PDB entry 6Y4N | X-ray diffraction, 2.85 A resolution | chains B and F of the 6 polymer chains in the assembly

Chain B:
Molecule: Tubulin beta chain
Organism: Sus scrofa
UniProt: P02554 (TBB_PIG); numbering as in UniProt (aligned over 1-445)
Chain sequence (445 residues; each row starts with the number of its first residue):
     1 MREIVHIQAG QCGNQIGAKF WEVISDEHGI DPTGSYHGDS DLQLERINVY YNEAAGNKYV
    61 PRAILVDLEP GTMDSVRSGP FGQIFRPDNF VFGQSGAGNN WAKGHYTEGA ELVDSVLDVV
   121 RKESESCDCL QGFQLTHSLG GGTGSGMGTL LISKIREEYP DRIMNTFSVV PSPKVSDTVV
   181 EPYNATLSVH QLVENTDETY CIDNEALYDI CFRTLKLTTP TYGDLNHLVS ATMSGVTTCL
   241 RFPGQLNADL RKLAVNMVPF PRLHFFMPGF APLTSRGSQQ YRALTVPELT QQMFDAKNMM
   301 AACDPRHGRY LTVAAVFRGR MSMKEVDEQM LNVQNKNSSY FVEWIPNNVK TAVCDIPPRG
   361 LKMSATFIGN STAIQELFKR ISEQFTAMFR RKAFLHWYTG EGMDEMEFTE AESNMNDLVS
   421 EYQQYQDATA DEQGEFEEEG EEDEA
Disordered / not traced: 432-445
UniProt features mapped onto this chain:
  - motif: M1 to I4 (MREI motif)
  - binding site (GTP): Q11, E69, S138, G142, T143, G144, N204, N226
  - binding site (Mg(2+)): E69
  - modified residue: S40 (Phosphoserine), K58 (N6-acetyllysine), S172 (Phosphoserine), T285 (Phosphothreonine), T290 (Phosphothreonine), R318 (Omega-N-methylarginine), E438 (5-glutamyl polyglutamate)
  - cross-link (Glycyl lysine isopeptide (Lys-Gly)): K58 (interchain with G-Cter in ubiquitin), K324 (interchain with G-Cter in ubiquitin)
  - natural variant: H37 (H37V: In 2nd form), N48 (N48S: In 2nd form), A55 to N57 (sequence variant, change not given here; In 2nd form), S275 (S275A: In 2nd form)
Small-molecule neighbours:
  - GDP (guanosine-5'-diphosphate): A9, G10, Q11, C12, Q15, I16, D67, N99, S138, G140, G141, G142, T143, G144, S145, V169, P171, V175, S176, E181, N204, L207, Y222, L225, N226
  - (2R)-1-methylpiperidine-2-carboxylic acid / O9K / O9N / benzyl hydrogen carbonate / valine: Q11, Q15, P173, K174, V175, S176, D177, Y208, T219, P220, T221, Y222, G223, L225, N226

Chain F:
Molecule: Tubulin-Tyrosine Ligase
Organism: Gallus gallus
UniProt: E1BQ43 (E1BQ43_CHICK); numbering as in UniProt (aligned over 1-378)
Chain sequence (384 residues; each row starts with the number of its first residue):
     1 MYTFVVRDEN SSVYAEVSRL LLATGQWKRL RKDNPRFNLM LGERNRLPFG RLGHEPGLVQ
    61 LVNYYRGADK LCRKASLVKL IKTSPELSES CTWFPESYVI YPTNLKTPVA PAQNGIRHLI
   121 NNTRTDEREV FLAAYNRRRE GREGNVWIAK SSAGAKGEGI LISSEASELL DFIDEQGQVH
   181 VIQKYLEKPL LLEPGHRKFD IRSWVLVDHL YNIYLYREGV LRTSSEPYNS ANFQDKTCHL
   241 TNHCIQKEYS KNYGRYEEGN EMFFEEFNQY LMDALNTTLE NSILLQIKHI IRSCLMCIEP
   301 AISTKHLHYQ SFQLFGFDFM VDEELKVWLI EVNGAPACAQ KLYAELCQGI VDVAISSVFP
   361 LADTGQKTSQ PTSIFIKLHH HHHH
Disordered / not traced: 105-124, 151-157, 364-371, 382-384
Sequence notes: expression tag (379-384)
Bound ions: Mg2+: E331 (together with AMP-PCP)
Small-molecule neighbours: AMP-PCP (ACP; phosphomethylphosphonic acid adenylate ester): K74, I148, K150, I160, Q183, K184, Y185, L186, K198, D200, R202, R222, H239, L240, T241, N242, D318, M320, I330, E331, N333

How chain B and chain F interact:
Contacting residue pairs (13; chain B residue first):
  R309(B) with R31(F)
  L331(B) with P56(F); G57(F)
  Q334(B) with R36(F), hydrogen bond
  N335(B) with R36(F), hydrogen bond; P56(F); G57(F); L58(F)
  S338(B) with L30(F); N34(F), hydrogen bond
  S339(B) with K28(F), hydrogen bond; R31(F)
  E343(B) with R31(F), salt bridge
Also at the interface, not in a pair above, chain B (11 interface residues in all): K336, N347, A430, D431
Also at the interface, not in a pair above, chain F (10 interface residues in all): T3, D33

Summary:
The interface between chain B and chain F involves 11 residues on one side and 10 on the other; the contacts
include 4 hydrogen bonds and 1 salt bridge. Among the polar pairs are E343(B)-R31(F), Q334(B)-R36(F) and
N335(B)-R36(F).
Here chain B is Tubulin beta chain (Sus scrofa) and chain F is Tubulin-Tyrosine Ligase (Gallus gallus). Entry
6Y4N (Structure of Tubulin Tyrosine Ligase in Complex with Tb116) was determined by X-ray diffraction,
deposited together with 6Y4M.
